6V01 - chains F and D of the 12 polymer chains in the assembly; structure by electron microscopy, 3.90 A resolution.

Chain F:
Molecule: Potassium voltage-gated channel subfamily E member 3
From: Homo sapiens
Reference sequence: Q9Y6H6 (KCNE3_HUMAN); residues 1-103 here = UniProt positions 1-103
Sequence (103 residues; numbered 1 to 103; the number before each row is that of its first residue):
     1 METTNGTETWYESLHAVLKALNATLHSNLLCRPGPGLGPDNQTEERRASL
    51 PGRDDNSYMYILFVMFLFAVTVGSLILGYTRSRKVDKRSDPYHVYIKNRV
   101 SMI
Unresolved in the structure: 1-52, 93-103
Swiss-Prot annotation at these positions:
  - region: Phe68 to Tyr79 (Interaction with KCNQ1)
  - glycosylation (N-linked (GlcNAc...) asparagine): Asn5, Asn22, Asn41
  - natural variant: Arg83 (R83H: Found in some patients with periodic paralysis; uncertain significance), Arg99 (R99H: In BRGDA6; uncertain significance)
  - mutagenesis: Asp90 (D90N: Decreases current 4-fold in KCNH2/KCNE3 channel)

Chain D:
Molecule: Potassium voltage-gated channel subfamily KQT member 1
From: Homo sapiens
Reference sequence: P51787 (KCNQ1_HUMAN); numbering as in UniProt (aligned over 76-620)
Sequence (557 residues; numbered 75 to 631; the number before each row is that of its first residue):
    75 MASDLGPRPPVSLDPRVSIYSTRRPVLARTHVQGRVYNFLERPTGWKCFV
   125 YHFAVFLIVLVCLIFSVLSTIEQYAALATGTLFWMEIVLVVFFGTEYVVR
   175 LWSAGCRSKYVGLWGRLRFARKPISIIDLIVVVASMVVLCVGSKGQVFAT
   225 SAIRGIRFLQILRMLHVDRQGGTWRLLGSVVFIHRQELITTLYIGFLGLI
   275 FSSYFVYLAEKDAVNESGRVEFGSYADALWWGVVTVTTIGYGDKVPQTWV
   325 GKTIASCFSVFAISFFALPAGILGSGFALKVQQKQRQKHFNRQIPAAASL
   375 IQTAWRCYAAENPDSSTWKIYIRKAPRSHTLLSPSPKPKKSVVVKKKKFK
   425 LDKDNGVTPGEKMLTVPHITCDPPEERRLDHFSVDGYDSSVRKSPTLLEV
   475 SMPHFMRTNSFAEDLDLEGETLLTPITHISQLREHHRATIKVIRRMQYFV
   525 AKKKFQQARKPYDVRDVIEQYSQGHLNLMVRIKELQRRLDQSIGKPSLFI
   575 SVSEKSKDRGSNTIGARLNRVEDKVTQLDQRLALITDMLHQLLSLHSNSL
   625 EVLFQGP
Unresolved in the structure: 75-103, 219-224, 388-505, 538-541, 563-631
Construct notes: initiating methionine (75); expression tag (621-631)
Swiss-Prot annotation at these positions:
  - region: Met238 to Gly246 (Interaction with KCNE3), Ala370 to Tyr382 (Interaction with CALM), Lys515 to Phe529 (Interaction with CALM), Pro535 to Leu572 (Interaction with KCNE1 C-terminus), Ile588 to Leu616 (Interaction with AKAP9), Gly589 to His620 (C-terminal assembly domain (tetramerization))
  - binding site (a 1,2-diacyl-sn-glycero-3-phospho-(1D-myo-inositol-4,5-bisphosphate)): Gln244
  - modified residue (Phosphoserine): Ser407, Ser409
  - glycosylation: Asn289 (N-linked (GlcNAc...) asparagine)
  - natural variant: Tyr111 (Y111C: In LQT1; uncertain significance), Glu115 (E115G: In LQT1), Pro117 (P117L: In LQT1; uncertain significance), Cys122 (C122Y: In LQT1), Phe127 (F127L: In LQT1; uncertain significance), Val133 (V133I: In LQT1), Leu134 (L134P: In LQT1; uncertain significance), Cys136 (C136F: In LQT1), Leu137 (L137F: In LQT1; uncertain significance), Ser140 (S140G: In ATFB3), Thr144 (T144A: In LQT1; uncertain significance), Glu146 (E146K: In LQT1; uncertain significance), 154 further natural variant entries in UniProt
  - mutagenesis: Arg231 (R231A: Strongly inhibits SLC5A3 transporter activity), Val324 (V324L: Has a voltage-gated potassium channel activity. Inhibition of voltage-gated potassium channel activity by KCNE4), Lys326 (K326R: Has a voltage-gated potassium channel activity. Disrupts KCNE4-mediated voltage-gated potassium channel activity inhibition), Thr327 (T327V: Has a voltage-gated potassium channel activity. Disrupts KCNE4-mediated voltage-gated potassium channel activity inhibition), Ile328 (I328L: Has a voltage-gated potassium channel activity. Inhibition of voltage-gated potassium channel activity by KCNE4), Ser338 (S338C: Inhibits voltage-gated potassium channel activity), Phe340 (F340C: Inhibits voltage-gated potassium channel activity), Ile375 (I375D: Reduced protein expression, probably due to misfolding and proteasomal degradation. No detectable electrophysiological activity. Reduced electrophysiological activity in the presence of KCNE1), Val516 (V516D: Reduced protein expression, probably due to misfolding and proteasomal degradation. Significantly reduced electrophysiological activity ...), Lys526 (K526N: Decreased interaction with PIP2 and calmodulin/CALM in the presence of calcium. Insensitive to gating modulation by calcified CALM. Impaired IKS current ...), Lys527 (K527N: Decreased interaction with PIP2 and calmodulin/CALM in the presence of calcium. Decreased interaction with PIP2 and CALM in the presence of calcium; when associated with N-526 ...), Gly589 (G589M: No effect), 4 further mutagenesis entries in UniProt
Small-molecule neighbours: PtdIns(4,5)P2 (PT5; [(2R)-1-octadecanoyloxy-3-[oxidanyl-[(1R,2R,3S,4R,5R,6S)-2,3,6-tris(oxidanyl)-4,5-diphosphonooxy-cyclohexyl]oxy-phospho ryl]oxy-propan-2-yl] (8Z)-icosa-5,8,11,14-tetraenoate): Tyr111, Arg116, Arg181, Lys183, Tyr184, Arg195, Lys196, Pro197, Ile201, Leu239, Gln244, Gly245, Trp248, Arg249

How chain F and chain D interact:
Residue-residue contacts (35):
  Asp54(F) - Ile145(D)
  Asp54(F) - Gln147(D)
  Asp55(F) - Tyr148(D)  hydrogen bond (backbone-side chain)
  Tyr58(F) - Leu142(D)  hydrophobic
  Tyr58(F) - Tyr148(D)
  Ile61(F) - Val141(D)  hydrophobic
  Ile61(F) - Ile145(D)  hydrophobic
  Met65(F) - Leu134(D)
  Met65(F) - Leu137(D)  hydrophobic
  Met65(F) - Ile138(D)  hydrophobic
  Phe68(F) - Phe130(D)  hydrophobic
  Phe68(F) - Met238(D)  hydrophobic
  Ala69(F) - Phe127(D)
  Ala69(F) - Phe130(D)  hydrophobic
  Ala69(F) - Leu134(D)  hydrophobic
  Val72(F) - Phe130(D)  hydrophobic
  Gly73(F) - Phe123(D)
  Gly73(F) - Phe127(D)
  Leu75(F) - Asp242(D)
  Leu75(F) - Thr247(D)
  Ile76(F) - His126(D)
  Leu77(F) - Phe123(D)  hydrophobic
  Tyr79(F) - Arg116(D)
  Tyr79(F) - Pro117(D)
  Tyr79(F) - Gln244(D)  hydrogen bond
  Thr80(F) - Pro117(D)
  Thr80(F) - Thr118(D)
  Thr80(F) - Gly119(D)
  Thr80(F) - Cys122(D)
  Thr80(F) - Phe123(D)
  Arg81(F) - Trp120(D)
  Ser82(F) - Thr118(D)
  Arg83(F) - Lys362(D)
  Val85(F) - Arg116(D)  hydrogen bond (backbone-side chain)
  Asp90(F) - Asn365(D)  hydrogen bond (backbone-side chain)
Interface residues without a listed pair, chain F (22 interface residues in all): Asn56, Ser57, Lys87
Interface residues without a listed pair, chain D (27 interface residues in all): Arg181, Val241, Ile368

Overview:
22 residues of chain F and 27 residues of chain D are in contact; the contacts include 4 hydrogen bonds. Polar
pairs include Asp55(F)-Tyr148(D), Tyr79(F)-Gln244(D) and Val85(F)-Arg116(D). Bound to chain D: PtdIns(4,5)P2.
Chain F is Potassium voltage-gated channel subfamily E member 3 and chain D is Potassium voltage-gated channel
subfamily KQT member 1, both from Homo sapiens; the structure, structure of human KCNQ1-KCNE3-CaM complex with
PIP2, was determined by electron microscopy, deposited together with 6UZZ and 6V00.
